PDB entry 4ZH4 | X-ray diffraction, 3.99 A resolution | chains A and F of the 6 polymer chains in the assembly

# Chain A
Name: DNA-directed RNA polymerase subunit alpha
From: Escherichia coli
Notes: EC 2.7.7.6; fragment: N-terminal domain
UniProtKB: P0A7Z4 (RPOA_ECOLI); numbering as in UniProt (aligned over 2-329)
Amino-acid sequence (335 residues; row label = number of the first residue in the row; numbers below 1 keep their minus sign (Met-5 is residue -5)):
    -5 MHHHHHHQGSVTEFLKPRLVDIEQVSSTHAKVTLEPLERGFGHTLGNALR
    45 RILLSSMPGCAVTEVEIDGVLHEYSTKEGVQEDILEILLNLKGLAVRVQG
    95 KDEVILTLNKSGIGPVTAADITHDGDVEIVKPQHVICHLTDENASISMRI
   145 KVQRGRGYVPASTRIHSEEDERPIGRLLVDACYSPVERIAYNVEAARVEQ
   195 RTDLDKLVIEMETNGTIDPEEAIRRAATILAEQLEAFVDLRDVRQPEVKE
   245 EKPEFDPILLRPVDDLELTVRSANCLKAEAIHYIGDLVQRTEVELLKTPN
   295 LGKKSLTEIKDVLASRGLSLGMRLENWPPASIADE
Unresolved in the structure: -5 to 7, 232-246, 325-329
Construct notes: expression tag (-5 to 1)

# Chain F
Name: RNA polymerase sigma factor RpoD
From: Escherichia coli (strain K12)
UniProtKB: P00579 (RPOD_ECOLI); residue numbers follow UniProt; this construct covers 1-613
Amino-acid sequence (613 residues; each row starts with the number of its first residue):
     1 MEQNPQSQLKLLVTRGKEQGYLTYAEVNDHLPEDIVDSDQIEDIIQMIND
    51 MGIQVMEEAPDADDLMLAENTADEDAAEAAAQVLSSVESEIGRTTDPVRM
   101 YMREMGTVELLTREGEIDIAKRIEDGINQVQCSVAEYPEAITYLLEQYDR
   151 VEAEEARLSDLITGFVDPNAEEDLAPTATHVGSELSQEDLDDDEDEDEED
   201 GDDDSADDDNSIDPELAREKFAELRAQYVVTRDTIKAKGRSHATAQEEIL
   251 KLSEVFKQFRLVPKQFDYLVNSMRVMMDRVRTQERLIMKLCVEQCKMPKK
   301 NFITLFTGNETSDTWFNAAIAMNKPWSEKLHDVSEEVHRALQKLQQIEEE
   351 TGLTIEQVKDINRRMSIGEAKARRAKKEMVEANLRLVISIAKKYTNRGLQ
   401 FLDLIQEGNIGLMKAVDKFEYRRGYKFSTYATWWIRQAITRSIADQARTI
   451 RIPVHMIETINKLNRISRQMLQEMGREPTPEELAERMLMPEDKIRKVLKI
   501 AKEPISMETPIGDDEDSHLGDFIEDTTLELPLDSATTESLRAATHDVLAG
   551 LTAREAKVLRMRFGIDMNTDYTLEEVGKQFDVTRERIRQIEAKALRKLRH
   601 PSRSEVLRSFLDD
Unresolved in the structure: 1-4, 57-69, 90-91, 168-212, 237-242, 613

# How chain A and chain F interact
Contacting residue pairs - 9 pairs, chain A then chain F:
  Phe249(A) - Glu605(F)
  Asp250(A) - Glu605(F)  hydrogen bond (backbone-side chain)
  Asp250(A) - Arg608(F)  salt bridge
  Arg310(A) - Arg608(F)  hydrogen bond (backbone-side chain)
  Gly311(A) - Arg599(F)
  Gly311(A) - Arg608(F)
  Leu312(A) - Arg608(F)
  Met316(A) - His600(F)
  Met316(A) - Pro601(F)
Other interface residues (no listed pair), chain A (10 interface residues in all): Glu248, Ile252, Ser313, Arg317

# Summary
10 residues of chain A face 5 of chain F across their interface; the contacts include 2 hydrogen bonds and 1
salt bridge. Polar pairs include Asp250(A)-Arg608(F), Asp250(A)-Glu605(F) and Arg310(A)-Arg608(F).
Here chain A is DNA-directed RNA polymerase subunit alpha (Escherichia coli) and chain F is RNA polymerase
sigma factor RpoD (Escherichia coli (strain K12)). Entry 4ZH4 (Crystal structure of Escherichia coli RNA
polymerase in complex with CBRP18) was determined by X-ray diffraction together with 4ZH2 and 4ZH3 from the
same study.
